4Q9U - chains E and H of the 8 polymer chains in the assembly; structure by X-ray diffraction, 4.62 A resolution (low resolution: residue-level contacts below are approximate; hydrogen-bond / salt-bridge calls are withheld).

Chain E:
Molecule: Rab5 GDP/GTP exchange factor
Organism: Homo sapiens
Notes: engineered mutation(s): 393-407 deletion mutant
Reference sequence: Q9UJ41 (RABX5_HUMAN); aligned to UniProt positions 132-440 over residues 132-440 (the alignment contains insertions or deletions, so no single offset holds)
Chain sequence (317 residues; numbered 124 to 440; the number before each row is that of its first residue):
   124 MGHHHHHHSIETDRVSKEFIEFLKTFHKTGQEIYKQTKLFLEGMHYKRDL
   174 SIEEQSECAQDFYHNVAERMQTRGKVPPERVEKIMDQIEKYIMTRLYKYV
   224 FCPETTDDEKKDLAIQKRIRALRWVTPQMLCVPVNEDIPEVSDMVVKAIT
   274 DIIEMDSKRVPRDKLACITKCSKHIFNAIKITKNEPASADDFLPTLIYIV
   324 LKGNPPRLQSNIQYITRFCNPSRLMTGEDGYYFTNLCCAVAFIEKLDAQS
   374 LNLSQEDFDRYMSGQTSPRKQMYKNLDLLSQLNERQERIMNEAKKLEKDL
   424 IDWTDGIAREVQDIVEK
Disordered / not traced: 124-133, 310-317, 438-440
Sequence notes: expression tag (124-131)
Swiss-Prot annotation at these positions:
  - modified residue: S132 (Phosphoserine), K151 (N6-acetyllysine), K170 (N6-acetyllysine), S373 (Phosphoserine), S377 (Phosphoserine), S390 (Phosphoserine)
Reported in the primary citation:
  - catalytic residues: D313 (citing earlier work)

Chain H:
Molecule: Rab GTPase-binding effector protein 1
Organism: Homo sapiens
Reference sequence: Q15276 (RABE1_HUMAN); numbering as in UniProt (aligned over 552-642)
Chain sequence (92 residues; numbered 551 to 642; the number before each row is that of its first residue):
   551 METRDQVKKLQLMLRQANDQLEKTMKDKQELEDFIKQSSEDSSHQISALV
   601 LRAQASEILLEELQQGLSQAKRDVQEQMAVLMQSREQVSEEL
Disordered / not traced: 551-552, 635-642
Sequence notes: expression tag (551)
Reported in the primary citation:
  - mutagenesis - N568A/E572A/Q579A/E582A, I608A/D623A: unchanged catalytic activity with Rab5 GDP/GTP exchange factor (chain E)
  - mutagenesis - E607K, I608D: unchanged binding to Rab5 GDP/GTP exchange factor (chain E)

Interface between chain E and chain H:
Residue-residue contacts - 47 pairs, chain E then chain H:
  D172(E) - R554(H)
  D172(E) - K558(H)
  C225(E) - R565(H)
  E227(E) - K558(H)
  E227(E) - Q561(H)
  E227(E) - L562(H)
  E227(E) - R565(H)
  E232(E) - R565(H)
  E232(E) - N568(H)
  E232(E) - D569(H)
  E232(E) - E572(H)
  L236(E) - L571(H)
  L236(E) - E572(H)
  Q239(E) - E572(H)
  Q239(E) - M575(H)
  R243(E) - M575(H)
  R243(E) - Q579(H)
  R246(E) - E582(H)
  N327(E) - Q579(H)
  P329(E) - K573(H)
  R330(E) - D569(H)
  R330(E) - E572(H)
  R330(E) - K573(H)
  P391(E) - E582(H)
  Q394(E) - S589(H)
  Q394(E) - S593(H)
  M395(E) - S589(H)
  N398(E) - S589(H)
  N398(E) - S592(H)
  N398(E) - S593(H)
  N398(E) - I596(H)
  L405(E) - V600(H)
  R408(E) - Q604(H)
  R408(E) - E607(H)
  Q409(E) - A603(H)
  I412(E) - S606(H)
  I412(E) - E607(H)
  E415(E) - L610(H)
  E415(E) - Q614(H)
  A416(E) - L610(H)
  L419(E) - L613(H)
  L419(E) - Q614(H)
  L423(E) - L617(H)
  W426(E) - A620(H)
  W426(E) - K621(H)
  W426(E) - V624(H)
  I430(E) - V624(H)
Other interface residues (no listed pair), chain E (32 interface residues in all): R171, F224, T228, D235, D279, K397, R411
Other interface residues (no listed pair), chain H (32 interface residues in all): K576, I585, L599
The authors on this interface:
  - interface residues, chain E: E232(E), L236(E), Q239(E), R246(E)
  - interface residues, chain H: N568(H), E572(H), Q579(H), E582(H)
  - hot spots on chain H (mutagenesis) - L599D, L610D, L613D, L617D: abolished binding to Rab5 GDP/GTP exchange factor (chain E)
  - hot spots on chain H (mutagenesis) - V624D: decreased binding to Rab5 GDP/GTP exchange factor (chain E)

In short:
Chain E and chain H each contribute 32 residues to their interface. The paper reports the catalytic residue
D313(E); L599D, L610D and L613D of chain H, among others, abolish binding to Rab5 GDP/GTP exchange factor
(chain E); 9 substitutions were tested in all.
Here chain E is Rab5 GDP/GTP exchange factor and chain H is Rab GTPase-binding effector protein 1, both from
Homo sapiens. Entry 4Q9U (Crystal structure of the Rab5, Rabex-5delta and Rabaptin-5C21 complex) was
determined by X-ray diffraction together with 4N3X, 4N3Y and 4N3Z from the same study.
